Entry 5UZ9 (electron microscopy, 3.40 A resolution); this record covers chains F and G of the 13 polymer chains in the assembly.

== Chain F (and G) ==
Name: CRISPR-associated protein Csy3
From: Pseudomonas aeruginosa (strain UCBPP-PA14)
Notes: chain G of this document is another copy of the same molecule, construct and numbering; everything in this record applies to it too
Reference sequence: Q02MM1 (CSY3_PSEAB); residues 21-361 here correspond to UniProt positions 2-342 (UniProt number = residue number - 19)
Chain sequence (341 residues; numbered 21 to 361; the number before each row is that of its first residue):
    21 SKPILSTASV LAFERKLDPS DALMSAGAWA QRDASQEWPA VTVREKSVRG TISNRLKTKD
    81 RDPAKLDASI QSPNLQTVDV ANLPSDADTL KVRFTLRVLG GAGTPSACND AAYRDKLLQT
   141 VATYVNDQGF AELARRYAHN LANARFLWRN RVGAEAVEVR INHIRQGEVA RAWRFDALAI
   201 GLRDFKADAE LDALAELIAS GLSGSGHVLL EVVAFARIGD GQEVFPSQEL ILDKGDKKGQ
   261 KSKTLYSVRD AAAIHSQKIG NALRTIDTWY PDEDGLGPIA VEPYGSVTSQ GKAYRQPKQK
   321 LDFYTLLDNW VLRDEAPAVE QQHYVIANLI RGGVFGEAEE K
Not modelled in the structure: 21-23, 359-361 (chain G: 21-24, 358-361)
Reported in the primary citation:
  - binding site for Crispr RNA: Arg-35, Arg-169, Gln-248, His-275, Gln-277, Lys-278, Asn-281, Arg-284
  - mutagenesis - K77E/K79E, K85A, K254A/K257A: decreased binding to dsDNA
  - mutagenesis - K77E/K79E, K85A, K254A/K257A: unchanged expression

== How chain F and chain G interact ==
Residue-residue contacts (64; chain F residue first):
  Glu-34(F) with Arg-169(G)
  Arg-35(F) with Glu-243(G), salt bridge
  Asp-38(F) with Gln-242(G)
  Ser-40(F) with Gly-241(G)
  Asp-41(F) with Arg-64(G), salt bridge; Asn-102(G), hydrogen bond
  Leu-43(F) with Ser-105(G)
  Arg-113(F) with Asp-240(G), salt bridge
  Thr-115(F) with Asp-240(G), hydrogen bond (side chain-backbone); Gln-242(G), hydrogen bond
  Leu-116(F) with Gln-242(G)
  Arg-117(F) with Val-172(G); Gly-173(G), hydrogen bond (side chain-backbone); Ile-238(G); Gln-242(G), hydrogen bond
  Leu-119(F) with Gly-173(G)
  Ala-127(F) with Ser-309(G)
  Cys-128(F) with Gln-310(G)
  Asn-129(F) with Gln-310(G)
  Arg-134(F) with Gln-310(G)
  Ile-184(F) with Glu-175(G)
  Arg-185(F) with Glu-175(G)
  Gln-186(F) with Arg-237(G)
  Gly-187(F) with Arg-237(G)
  His-227(F) with Gly-173(G); Ala-174(G); Glu-175(G)
  Glu-249(F) with Ser-67(G), hydrogen bond
  Leu-250(F) with Ser-67(G), hydrogen bond (backbone-side chain); Leu-95(G), hydrophobic; Thr-97(G)
  Leu-252(F) with Thr-97(G)
  Tyr-266(F) with Arg-64(G), hydrogen bond
  Val-268(F) with Arg-64(G)
  His-275(F) with Lys-66(G); Ser-67(G), hydrogen bond (side chain-backbone)
  Ser-276(F) with Lys-66(G), hydrogen bond
  Gln-277(F) with Lys-66(G), hydrogen bond; Ser-67(G); Val-68(G)
  Glu-302(F) with Thr-71(G)
  Pro-303(F) with Ile-72(G)
  Tyr-304(F) with Asn-74(G); Arg-75(G); Leu-76(G), hydrogen bond (side chain-backbone)
  Ser-306(F) with Ile-90(G)
  Thr-308(F) with Arg-69(G), hydrogen bond
  Gly-311(F) with Asp-87(G); Gln-91(G)
  Lys-312(F) with Asp-87(G); Ile-90(G)
  Ala-313(F) with Asp-87(G), hydrogen bond (backbone-side chain); Ile-90(G), hydrophobic
  Gln-316(F) with Pro-83(G); Leu-86(G)
  Pro-317(F) with Leu-86(G)
  Lys-318(F) with Pro-83(G)
  Tyr-324(F) with Ser-73(G), hydrogen bond (side chain-backbone); Asn-74(G); Arg-75(G)
  Asp-328(F) with Arg-75(G), salt bridge
  Val-354(F) with Ser-73(G)
  Gly-356(F) with Arg-75(G)
  Glu-357(F) with Arg-75(G)
Also at the interface, not in a pair above, chain F (51 interface residues in all): Pro-39, Ser-126, Leu-229, Arg-269, Val-307, Arg-351, Ala-358
Also at the interface, not in a pair above, chain G (37 interface residues in all): Thr-62, Gln-96, Gly-239, Gly-311

== Overview ==
The interface between chain F and chain G involves 51 residues on one side and 37 on the other, with 15
hydrogen bonds and 4 salt bridges. Polar contacts include Arg-35(F)/Glu-243(G), Asp-41(F)/Arg-64(G) and
Arg-113(F)/Asp-240(G). From the paper: a binding site for Crispr RNA at Arg-35(F), Arg-169(F) and Gln-248(F)
among others; K77E/K79E, K85A and K254A/K257A of chain F reduce binding to dsDNA.
Chain F and chain G are both CRISPR-associated protein Csy3 (Pseudomonas aeruginosa (strain UCBPP-PA14)); the
structure, Cryo EM structure of anti-CRISPRs, AcrF1 and AcrF2, bound to type I-F crRNA-guided CRISPR
surveillance complex, was determined by electron microscopy.
